Entry 5N2A (X-ray diffraction, 2.80 A resolution); this record covers chains A and C of the 3 polymer chains in the assembly.

[Chain A]
Name: Methyl-coenzyme M reductase subunit alpha
From: Methanotorris formicicus Mc-S-70
Notes: EC 2.8.4.1
Reference sequence: H1KXL5 (H1KXL5_9EURY); residues 1-552 here = UniProt positions 1-552
Amino-acid sequence (552 residues; each row starts with the number of its first residue):
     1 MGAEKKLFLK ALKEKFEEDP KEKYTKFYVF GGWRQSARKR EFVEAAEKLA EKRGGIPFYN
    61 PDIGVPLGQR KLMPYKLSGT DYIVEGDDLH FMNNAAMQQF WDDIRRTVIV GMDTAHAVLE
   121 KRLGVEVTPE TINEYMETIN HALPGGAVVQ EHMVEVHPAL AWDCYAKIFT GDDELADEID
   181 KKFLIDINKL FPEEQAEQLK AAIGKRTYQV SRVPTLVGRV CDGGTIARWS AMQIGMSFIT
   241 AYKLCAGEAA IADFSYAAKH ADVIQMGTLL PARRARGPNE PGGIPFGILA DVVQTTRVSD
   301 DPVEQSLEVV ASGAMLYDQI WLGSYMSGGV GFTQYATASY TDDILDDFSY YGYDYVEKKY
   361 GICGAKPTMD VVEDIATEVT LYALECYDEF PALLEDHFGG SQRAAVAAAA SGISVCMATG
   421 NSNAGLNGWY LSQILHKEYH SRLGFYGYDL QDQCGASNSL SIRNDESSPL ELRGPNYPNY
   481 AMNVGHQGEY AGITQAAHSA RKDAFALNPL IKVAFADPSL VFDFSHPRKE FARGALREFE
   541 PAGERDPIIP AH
Not modelled in the structure: 1-3, 552
Modified residues: H260 (N1-methylated histidine; MHS); R274 (5-methyl-arginine; AGM); Q402 (2-methyl-glutamine; MGN); W429 (6-hydroxytryptophan; TRX); G447 (thioglycin; GL3)
Metal / ion sites: factor 430 Ni near Q150 (its only coordinating residue here); K+: G218, R219, C221
Small-molecule neighbours:
  - 1-thioethanesulfonic acid (COM): Y335, F445, Y446, G447
  - factor 430 (F43): G146, A147, V148, V149, Q150, M153, V154, M232, Q233, M236, A246, G328, G329, V330, G331, F332, T333, Q334, Y335, F398, G399, S401, Q402, G444, F445
  - Coenzyme B (TP7): R228, K259, H260, R273, R274, L322, M326, S327, F332, F445, A481, M482, N483, V484

[Chain C]
Name: Methyl-coenzyme M reductase, gamma subunit
From: Methanotorris formicicus Mc-S-70
Notes: EC 2.8.4.1
Reference sequence: H1KXL6 (H1KXL6_9EURY); residues 1-260 here = UniProt positions 1-260
Amino-acid sequence (260 residues; row label = number of the first residue in the row):
     1 MAYKPQFYPG ETKIAQNRRN HMNPEVELEK LREIPDEDVV KIMGHRQPGE DYKTIHPPLE
    61 EMDLPDDYVR DLVEPINGAK EGHRIRYIQF ADSMYFAPAQ PYDRARTYMW RFRGVDTGTL
   121 SGRQVIEMRE SDLEALSKNF LIDTAFFDPA RCGIRGATVH GHSLRLDENG LMFDALQRYV
   181 YDEKTGHVVY VKDQVGRPLD EPVDVGELLP EEKLREITTI YRKDGVPMRE DKELLTIVKR
   241 IHRARTLGGF CPTEDTFKQL
Not modelled in the structure: 1-2
Small-molecule neighbours: factor 430 (F43): L120, S121, G122, R123, A157, T158, V159, H160, G161, H162

[How chain A and chain C interact]
Contacting residue pairs (113):
  F16(A) with R165(C)
  E18(A) with R165(C), salt bridge
  E22(A) with R165(C)
  K23(A) with Y95(C); R165(C); L166(C), hydrogen bond (backbone-backbone); E211(C), salt bridge
  Y24(A) with L166(C); D167(C)
  T25(A) with R165(C); L166(C), hydrogen bond (backbone-backbone); D167(C); E168(C)
  F27(A) with R165(C); F173(C), hydrophobic
  Y28(A) with F173(C), hydrophobic; D174(C), hydrogen bond (side chain-backbone); Q177(C)
  V65(A) with T158(C)
  Q69(A) with F173(C); A175(C); Q177(C)
  R70(A) with H160(C), hydrogen bond; L164(C); F173(C)
  M369(A) with R243(C); T246(C)
  D370(A) with R243(C), salt bridge
  E373(A) with K239(C); H242(C); R243(C), salt bridge
  T377(A) with K239(C)
  E378(A) with R229(C), salt bridge
  L381(A) with M228(C), hydrophobic; R229(C)
  E385(A) with K223(C), salt bridge; R229(C), salt bridge
  Y387(A) with R222(C)
  D388(A) with R222(C), salt bridge; K223(C), hydrogen bond (side chain-backbone); D224(C)
  E389(A) with K223(C), salt bridge
  P391(A) with Y95(C); R165(C)
  L394(A) with M94(C), hydrophobic; Y95(C); S163(C)
  E395(A) with S163(C); L164(C); R165(C), salt bridge
  F398(A) with H160(C); H162(C); S163(C), hydrogen bond (backbone-side chain); L164(C), hydrophobic
  G400(A) with S121(C), hydrogen bond (backbone-side chain)
  R403(A) with M94(C); H162(C), hydrogen bond; S163(C)
  N427(A) with H242(C), hydrogen bond; T246(C), hydrogen bond
  L431(A) with H242(C)
  I434(A) with V238(C); H242(C); R245(C)
  L435(A) with M228(C); L235(C), hydrophobic; V238(C), hydrophobic
  K437(A) with Y102(C)
  E438(A) with Y8(C), hydrogen bond; R18(C), hydrogen bond (backbone-side chain); R106(C), salt bridge; Y221(C); M228(C); V238(C)
  Y439(A) with R18(C), hydrogen bond (backbone-side chain); Y221(C), hydrogen bond (backbone-backbone); M228(C), hydrophobic
  H440(A) with M94(C); Q100(C); I220(C); Y221(C)
  S441(A) with R18(C); Q100(C); P101(C); Y102(C), hydrogen bond (backbone-backbone); D103(C), hydrogen bond (side chain-backbone)
  R442(A) with D92(C), hydrogen bond (side chain-backbone); M94(C); Q100(C), hydrogen bond; P101(C); Y102(C); S121(C), hydrogen bond (side chain-backbone); H162(C); I220(C)
  L443(A) with Y102(C); S121(C)
  G444(A) with L120(C); S121(C), hydrogen bond (backbone-backbone)
  Y446(A) with G118(C); T119(C); L120(C); V125(C)
  D449(A) with Y102(C)
  Q453(A) with R245(C), hydrogen bond
  A456(A) with H242(C); R245(C); T246(C)
  S457(A) with R245(C); G249(C)
  L460(A) with T246(C); F250(C)
  S461(A) with G249(C), hydrogen bond (side chain-backbone)
  I462(A) with F250(C)
Also at the interface, not in a pair above, chain A (54 interface residues in all): P66, A392, G399, Y430, F445, D452, E466
Also at the interface, not in a pair above, chain C (52 interface residues in all): T117, R123, M172, L176, T219, P227, L234

[In short]
54 residues of chain A and 52 residues of chain C are in contact, with 22 hydrogen bonds and 11 salt bridges.
Polar contacts include E18(A)-R165(C), K23(A)-E211(C) and D370(A)-R243(C). 1-thioethanesulfonic acid and
factor 430 are bound between chain A and chain C.
Chain A is Methyl-coenzyme M reductase subunit alpha and chain C is Methyl-coenzyme M reductase, gamma
subunit, both from Methanotorris formicicus Mc-S-70; the structure, Methyl-coenzyme M reductase III from
methanotorris formicicus trigonal form, was determined by X-ray diffraction, deposited together with 5N1Q and
5N28.
